PDB entry 7UHZ | electron microscopy, 3.30 A resolution | chains I and M of the 9 polymer chains in the assembly

== Chain I ==
Molecule: BMPC-23 Fab Heavy chain
Source organism: Mus musculus
Notes: antibody fragment or engineered binder
Sequence (121 residues; numbered 1 to 117 plus 4 insertion-coded residues; the number before each row is that of its first residue; a row labelled like 82A-82C holds insertion residues (82A, then the next letters in order)):
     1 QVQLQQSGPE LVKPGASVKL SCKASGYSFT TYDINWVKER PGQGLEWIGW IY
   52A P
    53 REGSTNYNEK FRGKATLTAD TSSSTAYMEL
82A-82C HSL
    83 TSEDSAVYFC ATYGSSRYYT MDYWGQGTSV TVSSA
Unresolved in the structure: 117
Cystine bridges: Cys22-Cys92

== Chain M ==
Molecule: BMPC-23 Fab Light chain
Source organism: Mus musculus
Notes: antibody fragment or engineered binder
Sequence (112 residues; row label = number of the first residue in the row):
     1 DIVLTQSPTS LAVSLGQRAT ISCRASESVD NFGISFMNWF QQKPGQPPKL LIYAASNLGS
    61 GVPARFSGSG SGTDFSLNIH PMEDDDTAMY FCQQSKEVPL TFGAGTKLEL KR
Unresolved in the structure: 112
Cystine bridges: Cys23-Cys92

== Interface between chain I and chain M ==
Contacting residue pairs - 25 pairs, chain I then chain M:
  Leu45(I) with Phe91(M); Phe102(M)
  Trp47(I) with Val98(M); Pro99(M), hydrophobic; Leu100(M), hydrophobic; Phe102(M), hydrophobic
  Phe91(I) with Gln42(M); Pro47(M), hydrophobic; Pro48(M)
  Ser97(I) with Ser60(M)
  Ser98(I) with Leu50(M); Tyr53(M)
  Arg99(I) with Tyr53(M)
  Tyr100(I) with Ile34(M), hydrophobic; Tyr53(M), hydrophobic; Ala54(M), hydrophobic
  Thr102(I) with Asn38(M); Leu50(M)
  Met103(I) with Phe40(M); Phe102(M), hydrophobic
  Asp104(I) with Leu50(M)
  Trp106(I) with Phe40(M), hydrophobic; Pro47(M), hydrophobic; Pro48(M), hydrogen bond (side chain-backbone)
  Gly107(I) with Pro47(M)
Other interface residues (no listed pair), chain I (18 interface residues in all): Val37, Glu39, Gly44, Glu46, Asn58, Asn60
Other interface residues (no listed pair), chain M (17 interface residues in all): Gln46, Ala104

== Overview ==
Chain I and chain M form an interface of 18 and 17 residues respectively; the contacts include 1 hydrogen
bond. The hydrogen-bonded pair is Trp106(I)-Pro48(M).
Here chain I is BMPC-23 Fab Heavy chain and chain M is BMPC-23 Fab Light chain, both from Mus musculus. Entry
7UHZ (Post-fusion ectodomain of HSV-1 gB in complex with BMPC-23 Fab) was determined by electron microscopy
together with 7UI0 from the same study.
